7Y18 - chains C and D of the 4 polymer chains in the assembly; structure by X-ray diffraction, 3.69 A resolution.

# Chain C (and D)
Protein: Protein LAS1
Organism: Saccharomyces cerevisiae S288C
Notes: chain D of this document is another copy of the same molecule, construct and numbering; everything in this record applies to it too
UniProt: P36146 (LAS1_YEAST); residue numbers follow UniProt; this construct covers 1-502
Sequence (502 residues; row label = number of the first residue in the row):
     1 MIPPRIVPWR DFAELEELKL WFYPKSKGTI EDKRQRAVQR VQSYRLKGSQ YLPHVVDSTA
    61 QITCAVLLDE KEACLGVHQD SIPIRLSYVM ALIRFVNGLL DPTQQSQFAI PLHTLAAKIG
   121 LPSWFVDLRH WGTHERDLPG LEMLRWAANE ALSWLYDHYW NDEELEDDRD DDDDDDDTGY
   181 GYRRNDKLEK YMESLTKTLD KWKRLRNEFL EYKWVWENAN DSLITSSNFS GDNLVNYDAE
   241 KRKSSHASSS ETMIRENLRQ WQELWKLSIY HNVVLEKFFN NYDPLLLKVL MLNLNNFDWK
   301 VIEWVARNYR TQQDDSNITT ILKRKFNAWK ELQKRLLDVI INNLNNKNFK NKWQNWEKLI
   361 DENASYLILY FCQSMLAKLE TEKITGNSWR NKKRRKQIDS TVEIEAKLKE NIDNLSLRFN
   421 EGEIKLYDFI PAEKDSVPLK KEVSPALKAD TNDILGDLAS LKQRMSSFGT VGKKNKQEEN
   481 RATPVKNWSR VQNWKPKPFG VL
Disordered / not traced: 1, 168-179, 238-247, 435-483 (chain D: 1, 168-179, 238-247, 435-484)
From the paper describing this entry:
  - catalytic residues: R129, H130, H134
  - conformationally variable residues: H130

# Chain C / chain D interface
Contacting residue pairs - 46 pairs, chain C then chain D:
  S49(C) - R136(D)
  S49(C) - D137(D)  hydrogen bond
  Q50(C) - R136(D)
  Q61(C) - I82(D)
  Q61(C) - L86(D)
  Q61(C) - L138(D)
  C64(C) - I82(D)  hydrophobic
  L68(C) - P83(D)  hydrophobic
  H78(C) - Q35(D)
  H78(C) - L67(D)
  D80(C) - C64(D)  hydrogen bond
  I82(C) - R45(D)
  I82(C) - Q61(D)
  I82(C) - C64(D)  hydrophobic
  P83(C) - C64(D)  hydrophobic
  P83(C) - L68(D)  hydrophobic
  P83(C) - S87(D)
  L86(C) - S87(D)
  L86(C) - M90(D)
  L86(C) - A91(D)  hydrophobic
  S87(C) - L86(D)
  S87(C) - S87(D)  hydrogen bond
  V89(C) - M90(D)  hydrophobic
  M90(C) - L86(D)  hydrophobic
  M90(C) - V89(D)  hydrophobic
  M90(C) - M90(D)  hydrophobic
  M90(C) - I93(D)  hydrophobic
  I93(C) - M90(D)  hydrophobic
  I93(C) - T133(D)
  R94(C) - G132(D)  hydrogen bond (side chain-backbone)
  R94(C) - E135(D)  hydrogen bond (side chain-backbone)
  R94(C) - R136(D)  hydrogen bond (side chain-backbone)
  R94(C) - L138(D)
  N97(C) - T133(D)
  N97(C) - H134(D)
  G132(C) - R94(D)  hydrogen bond (backbone-side chain)
  T133(C) - I93(D)
  T133(C) - N97(D)  hydrogen bond (backbone-side chain)
  H134(C) - N97(D)
  E135(C) - R94(D)  hydrogen bond (backbone-side chain)
  R136(C) - S49(D)  hydrogen bond (side chain-backbone)
  R136(C) - R94(D)  hydrogen bond (backbone-side chain)
  D137(C) - S49(D)
  D137(C) - R94(D)
  L138(C) - Q61(D)
  L138(C) - R94(D)
Other interface residues (no listed pair), chain C (28 interface residues in all): V38, R45, D57, V77, R85
Other interface residues (no listed pair), chain D (31 interface residues in all): V38, Q39, Q42, Q50, K71, D80, D101

# In short
Chain C and chain D form an interface of 28 and 31 residues respectively, with 11 hydrogen bonds. Polar pairs
include S49(C)-D137(D), D80(C)-C64(D) and S87(C)-S87(D). From the paper: catalytic residues R129(C), H130(C)
and H134(C); conformational variability at H130(C).
Chain C and chain D are both Protein LAS1 (Saccharomyces cerevisiae S288C); the structure, Crystal structure
of ribosomal ITS2 pre-rRNA processing complex from Saccharomyces cerevisiae, was determined by X-ray
diffraction together with 8J5Y, 8J60, 7Y16 and 7Y17 from the same study.
